5YVH - chains A and B; structure by X-ray diffraction, 3.15 A resolution.

[Chain A]
Name: Transportin-1
From: Homo sapiens
Notes: fragment: truncated residues 345-375 replaced with ggsggsg
Reference sequence: Q92973 (TNPO1_HUMAN); the construct has insertions or renumbered stretches relative to UniProt, so the offset changes along the chain: 1-316 = UniProt 9-324; 341-360 = UniProt 325-344; 368-890 = UniProt 376-898
Chain sequence (868 residues; numbered -1 to 890; 24 numbers in that range are skipped by the numbering (no residue carries them; nothing is unmodelled there); the number before each row is that of its first residue; numbers below 1 keep their minus sign (Gly-1 is residue -1)):
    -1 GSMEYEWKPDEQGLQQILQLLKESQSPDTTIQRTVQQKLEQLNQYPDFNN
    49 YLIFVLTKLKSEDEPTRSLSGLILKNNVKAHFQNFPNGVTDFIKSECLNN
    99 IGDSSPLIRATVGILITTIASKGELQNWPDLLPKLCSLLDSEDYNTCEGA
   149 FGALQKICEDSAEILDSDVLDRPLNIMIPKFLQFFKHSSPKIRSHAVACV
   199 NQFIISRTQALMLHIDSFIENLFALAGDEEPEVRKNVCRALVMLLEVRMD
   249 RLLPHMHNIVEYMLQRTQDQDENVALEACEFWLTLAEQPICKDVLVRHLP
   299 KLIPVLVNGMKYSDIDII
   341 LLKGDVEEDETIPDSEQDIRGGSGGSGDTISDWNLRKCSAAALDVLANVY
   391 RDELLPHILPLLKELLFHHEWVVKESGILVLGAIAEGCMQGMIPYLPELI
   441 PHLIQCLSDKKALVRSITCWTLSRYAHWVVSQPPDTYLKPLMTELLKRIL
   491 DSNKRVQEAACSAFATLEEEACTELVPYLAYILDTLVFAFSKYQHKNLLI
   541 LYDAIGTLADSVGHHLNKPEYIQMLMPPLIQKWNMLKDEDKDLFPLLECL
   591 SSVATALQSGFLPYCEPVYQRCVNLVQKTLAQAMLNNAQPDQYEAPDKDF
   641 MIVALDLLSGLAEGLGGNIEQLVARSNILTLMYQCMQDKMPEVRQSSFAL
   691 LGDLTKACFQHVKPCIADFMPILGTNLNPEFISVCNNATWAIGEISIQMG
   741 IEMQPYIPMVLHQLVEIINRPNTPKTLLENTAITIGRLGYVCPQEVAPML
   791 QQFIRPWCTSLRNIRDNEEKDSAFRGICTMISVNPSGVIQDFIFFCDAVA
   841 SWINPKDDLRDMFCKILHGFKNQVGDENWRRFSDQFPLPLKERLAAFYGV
Disordered / not traced: -1 to 4, 341-371, 740-742, 785-791, 826-830, 864-869, 890
Construct notes: expression tag (-1 to 0); linker (361-367)

[Chain B]
Name: RNA-binding protein FUS
From: Homo sapiens
Notes: fragment: Arg/Gly-rich domain
Reference sequence: P35637 (FUS_HUMAN); numbering as in UniProt (aligned over 371-526)
Chain sequence (158 residues; numbered 369 to 526; the number before each row is that of its first residue):
   369 GSRRADFNRGGGNGRGGRGRGGPMGRGGYGGGGSGGGGRGGFPSGGGGGG
   419 GQQRAGDWKCPNPTCENMNFSWRNECNQCKAPKPDGPGGGPGGSHMGGNY
   469 GDDRRGGRGGYDRGGYRGRGGDRGGFRGGRGGGDRGGFGPGKMDSRGEHR
   519 QDRRERPY
Disordered / not traced: 369-507
Construct notes: expression tag (369-370)

[How chain A and chain B interact]
Pairs across the interface (52):
  Trp373(A) - Tyr526(B)
  Lys377(A) - Pro525(B)
  Lys377(A) - Tyr526(B)
  Ala380(A) - Tyr526(B)  hydrophobic
  Ala381(A) - Tyr526(B)  hydrophobic
  Asp384(A) - Tyr526(B)  hydrogen bond
  Ala423(A) - Tyr526(B)
  Trp460(A) - Pro525(B)
  Trp460(A) - Tyr526(B)  hydrophobic
  Arg464(A) - Tyr526(B)
  Arg495(A) - Glu523(B)  salt bridge
  Glu498(A) - Glu523(B)
  Ala499(A) - Glu523(B)
  Ser502(A) - Arg522(B)
  Ser502(A) - Glu523(B)  hydrogen bond (side chain-backbone)
  Ala505(A) - Arg522(B)
  Thr506(A) - Arg522(B)  hydrogen bond
  Glu509(A) - Gln519(B)  hydrogen bond
  Glu509(A) - Arg522(B)  salt bridge
  Ile540(A) - Arg521(B)
  Asp543(A) - Arg518(B)
  Asp543(A) - Arg521(B)  salt bridge
  Gly546(A) - Arg518(B)
  Thr547(A) - Arg518(B)  hydrogen bond
  Asp550(A) - Arg518(B)  salt bridge
  Pro585(A) - Arg521(B)
  Glu588(A) - His517(B)
  Glu588(A) - Arg518(B)
  Glu588(A) - Arg521(B)  salt bridge
  Ser591(A) - Arg514(B)  hydrogen bond
  Ser592(A) - Arg514(B)
  Ser592(A) - Arg518(B)  hydrogen bond
  Asp646(A) - Arg514(B)  salt bridge
  Ser649(A) - Lys510(B)
  Glu653(A) - Lys510(B)  salt bridge
  Gln685(A) - Met511(B)  hydrogen bond (side chain-backbone)
  Gln685(A) - Asp512(B)
  Ala689(A) - Lys510(B)
  Asp693(A) - Lys510(B)  salt bridge
  Ile722(A) - Met511(B)  hydrophobic
  Ser723(A) - Met511(B)
  Asn726(A) - Gly509(B)  hydrogen bond (side chain-backbone)
  Asn726(A) - Lys510(B)
  Asn726(A) - Met511(B)
  Asn727(A) - Lys510(B)
  Asn727(A) - Met511(B)  hydrogen bond (side chain-backbone)
  Trp730(A) - Gly509(B)
  Trp730(A) - Lys510(B)
  Glu769(A) - Pro508(B)
  Asn770(A) - Pro508(B)
  Asn770(A) - Gly509(B)  hydrogen bond (side chain-backbone)
  Ile773(A) - Pro508(B)  hydrophobic
Other interface residues (no listed pair), chain A (47 interface residues in all): Leu419, Ile457, Phe584, Cys589, Thr595, Gly650, Thr766, Ile804, Glu809
Other interface residues (no listed pair), chain B (16 interface residues in all): Ser513, Arg524

[In short]
47 residues of chain A face 16 of chain B across their interface, with 11 hydrogen bonds and 8 salt bridges.
Polar pairs include Arg495(A)-Glu523(B), Glu509(A)-Arg522(B) and Asp543(A)-Arg521(B).
Here chain A is Transportin-1 and chain B is RNA-binding protein FUS, both from Homo sapiens. Entry 5YVH
(Crystal structure of Karyopherin beta2 in complex with FUS(371-526)) was determined by X-ray diffraction,
deposited together with 5YVG and 5YVI.
